PDB entry 8E1P | X-ray diffraction, 3.82 A resolution | chains F and I of the 18 polymer chains in the assembly

# Chain F
Name: germline PGV20 heavy chain
Source organism: Homo sapiens
Chain sequence (225 residues; each row starts with the number of its first residue):
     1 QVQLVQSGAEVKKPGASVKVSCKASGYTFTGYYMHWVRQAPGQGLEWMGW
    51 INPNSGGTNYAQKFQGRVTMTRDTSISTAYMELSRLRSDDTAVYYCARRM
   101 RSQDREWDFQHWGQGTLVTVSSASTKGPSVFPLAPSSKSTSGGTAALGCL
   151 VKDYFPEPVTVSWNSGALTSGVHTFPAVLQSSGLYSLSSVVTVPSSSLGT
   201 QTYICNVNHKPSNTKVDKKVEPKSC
Unresolved in the structure: 138-140
Disulfides: Cys22-Cys96, Cys149-Cys205

# Chain I
Name: germline PGV20 light chain
Source organism: Homo sapiens
Chain sequence (210 residues; each row starts with the number of its first residue; note: 6 numbers in that range are skipped by the numbering (no residue carries them; nothing is unmodelled there); a row labelled like 29A-29D holds insertion residues (29A, then the next letters in order)):
     1 ESALTQPAS
    11 VSGSPGQSITISCTGTSSD
29A-29D VGGY
    31 NYVSWYQQHPGKAPKLMIYEVSNRPSGVSNRFSGSKSGNTASLTISGLQA
    81 EDEADYYCSSY
    96 EFFGGGTKVFVLGQPKAAPSVTLFPPSSEELQANKATLVCLISDFYPGAV
   146 TVAWKADSSPVKAGVETTTPSKQSNNKYAASSYLSLTPEQWKSHKSYSCQ
   196 VTHEGSTVEKTVAPTEC
Unresolved in the structure: 1, 29A-29D
Disulfides: Cys23-Cys88, Cys135-Cys194

# How chain F and chain I interact
Pairs across the interface (60; chain F residue first):
  Gln39(F) with Gln38(I), hydrogen bond; Tyr87(I), hydrogen bond
  Gln43(F) with Tyr87(I)
  Gly44(F) with Tyr87(I)
  Leu45(F) with Pro44(I), hydrophobic; Phe98(I), hydrophobic
  Trp47(F) with Glu96(I)
  Tyr95(F) with Gln38(I); Lys42(I); Ala43(I), hydrophobic
  Met100(F) with Leu46(I), hydrophobic
  Gln103(F) with Tyr49(I); Glu50(I), hydrogen bond
  Trp107(F) with Tyr91(I); Glu96(I)
  Asp108(F) with Ser34(I), hydrogen bond; Leu46(I); Tyr49(I)
  Phe109(F) with Tyr36(I), hydrogen bond (backbone-side chain); Leu46(I)
  Gln110(F) with Leu46(I)
  Trp112(F) with Tyr36(I); Ala43(I), hydrophobic; Pro44(I)
  Gly113(F) with Ala43(I)
  Phe131(F) with Ser122(I); Glu124(I); Glu125(I)
  Pro132(F) with Ser122(I)
  Leu133(F) with Phe119(I); Val134(I), hydrophobic
  Ala134(F) with Phe119(I)
  Ala146(F) with Phe119(I)
  Leu147(F) with Phe119(I), hydrophobic
  Leu150(F) with Glu125(I); Thr132(I); Val134(I), hydrophobic; Tyr178(I), hydrophobic
  Lys152(F) with Glu125(I), salt bridge; Lys130(I); Thr132(I), hydrogen bond
  His173(F) with Gln168(I), hydrogen bond; Ala174(I)
  Phe175(F) with Leu136(I), hydrophobic; Ile137(I); Ser138(I); Ala174(I), hydrophobic; Ala175(I)
  Pro176(F) with Ser166(I)
  Val178(F) with Glu161(I); Tyr178(I), hydrophobic
  Leu179(F) with Glu161(I)
  Leu187(F) with Tyr178(I)
  Ser188(F) with Val134(I); Leu136(I); Tyr178(I), hydrogen bond
  Val190(F) with Leu136(I), hydrophobic
  Lys218(F) with Glu124(I), salt bridge
  Ser224(F) with Cys212(I)
  Cys225(F) with Cys212(I), hydrophobic
Interface residues without a listed pair, chain F (38 interface residues in all): Val37, Pro135, Gly148, Asp153, Ser186
Interface residues without a listed pair, chain I (34 interface residues in all): Ser56, Thr117, Pro120, Ser176

# In short
38 residues of chain F face 34 of chain I across their interface, with 8 hydrogen bonds and 2 salt bridges.
Polar contacts include Lys152(F)-Glu125(I), Lys218(F)-Glu124(I) and Gln39(F)-Gln38(I).
Chain F is germline PGV20 heavy chain and chain I is germline PGV20 light chain, both from Homo sapiens; the
structure, Crystal structure of BG505 SOSIP.v4.1-GT1.2 trimer in complex with gl-PGV20 and PGT124 Fabs, was
determined by X-ray diffraction.
